PDB entry 2Q9C | X-ray diffraction, 2.20 A resolution | chain A

# Chain A
Protein: Cell division protein ftsY
Organism: Thermus aquaticus
UniProt: P83749 (FTSY_THEAQ); numbering as in UniProt (aligned over 1-304)
Amino-acid sequence (304 residues; row label = number of the first residue in the row):
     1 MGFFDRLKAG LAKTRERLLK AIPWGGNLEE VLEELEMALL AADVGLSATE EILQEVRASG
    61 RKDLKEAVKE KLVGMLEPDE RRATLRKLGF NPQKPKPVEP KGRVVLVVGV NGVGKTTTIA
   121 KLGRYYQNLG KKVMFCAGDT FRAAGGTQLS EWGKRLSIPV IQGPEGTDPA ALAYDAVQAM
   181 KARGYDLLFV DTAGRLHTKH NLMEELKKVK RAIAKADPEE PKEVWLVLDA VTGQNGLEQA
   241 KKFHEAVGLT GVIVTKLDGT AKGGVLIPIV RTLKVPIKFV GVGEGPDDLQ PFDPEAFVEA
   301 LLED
Swiss-Prot annotation at these positions:
  - binding site (GTP): G109 to T116, D191 to R195, T255 to D258
  - mutagenesis: R17 (R17Q: No effect on proteolysis; when associated with M-18), L18 (L18M: No effect on proteolysis; when associated with Q-17), R86 (R86Q: No effect proteolysis; when associated with Q-87 and I-88), K87 (K87Q: No effect proteolysis; when associated with Q-86 and I-88), L88 (L88I: No effect proteolysis; when associated with Q-86 and Q-87)
Ligand contacts: GMP-PNP (GNP; phosphoaminophosphonic acid-guanylate ester): V110, N111, G112, V113, G114, K115, T116, T117, T118, D139, R142, T255, K256, D258, G281, V282, G283, E284
What the authors report for this chain:
  - specificity-determining residues: D258
  - binding site for GMP-PNP: N111, R195, D258, E284
  - contacts within the chain: D229-K256 (hydrogen bond)
  - conformationally variable residues (loop rearrangement, side-chain flip): K115, R142, Q148, R195

# Summary
Bound to chain A: GMP-PNP. From UniProt: 17 GTP-binding residues and 5 mutagenesis sites. The paper reports a
binding site for GMP-PNP at N111, R195 and D258 among others; the specificity determinant D258.
Chain A is Cell division protein ftsY (Thermus aquaticus); the structure, Structure of FTSY:GMPPNP with MGCL
Complex, was determined by X-ray diffraction, deposited together with 2Q9A and 2Q9B.
